Entry 2HI9 (X-ray diffraction, 2.30 A resolution); this record covers chains B and C of the 3 polymer chains in the assembly.

[Chain B (and C)]
Name: Plasma serine protease inhibitor
From: Homo sapiens
Notes: chain C of this document is another copy of the same molecule, construct and numbering; everything in this record applies to it too
UniProt: P05154 (IPSP_HUMAN); residues 25-387 here correspond to UniProt positions 44-406 (UniProt number = residue number + 19)
Sequence (363 residues; numbered 25 to 387; the number before each row is that of its first residue):
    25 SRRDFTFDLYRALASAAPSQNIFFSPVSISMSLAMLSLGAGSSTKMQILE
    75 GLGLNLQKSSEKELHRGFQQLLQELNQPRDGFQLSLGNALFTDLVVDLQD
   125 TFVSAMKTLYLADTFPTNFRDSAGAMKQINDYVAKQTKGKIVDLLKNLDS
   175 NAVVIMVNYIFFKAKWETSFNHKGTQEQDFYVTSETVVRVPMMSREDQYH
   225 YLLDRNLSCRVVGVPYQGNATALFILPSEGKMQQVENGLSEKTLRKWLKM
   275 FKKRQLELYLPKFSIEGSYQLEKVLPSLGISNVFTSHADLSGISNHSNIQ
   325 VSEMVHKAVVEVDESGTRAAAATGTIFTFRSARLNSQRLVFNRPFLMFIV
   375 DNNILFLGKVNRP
Disordered / not traced: 25-26, 79-81, 354-357 (chain C: 341-357)
UniProt features mapped onto this chain:
  - site: Arg354, Ser355 (Reactive bond)
  - glycosylation (N-linked (GlcNAc...) asparagine): Asn230, Asn243, Asn319

[Interface between chain B and chain C]
Residue-residue contacts - 10 pairs, chain B then chain C:
  Pro42(B) - Ser43(C)  hydrogen bond (backbone-side chain)
  Ser43(B) - Gln44(C)  hydrogen bond
  Gln44(B) - Ser43(C)  hydrogen bond
  Leu168(B) - Glu209(C)
  Lys170(B) - Ser208(C)
  Lys170(B) - Glu209(C)  salt bridge
  Ser208(B) - Lys170(C)
  Glu209(B) - Lys170(C)  salt bridge
  Ser292(B) - Glu209(C)
  Arg386(B) - Arg386(C)
Interface residues without a listed pair, chain C (8 interface residues in all): Pro42, Ser292

[Summary]
Chain B and chain C form an interface of 9 and 8 residues respectively; the contacts include 3 hydrogen bonds
and 2 salt bridges. Polar contacts include Lys170(B)-Glu209(C), Pro42(B)-Ser43(C) and Ser43(B)-Gln44(C).
Both chains are Plasma serine protease inhibitor (Homo sapiens). Entry 2HI9 (Crystal Structure of human native
protein C inhibitor) was determined by X-ray diffraction (same publication as 2OL2).
